7XKD - chains B and N of the 5 polymer chains in the assembly; structure by electron microscopy, 2.40 A resolution.

# Chain B
Molecule: Guanine nucleotide-binding protein G(I)/G(S)/G(T) subunit beta-1
From: Homo sapiens
Reference sequence: P62873 (GBB1_HUMAN); residue numbers follow UniProt; this construct covers 2-340
Amino-acid sequence (358 residues; each row starts with the number of its first residue; numbers below 1 keep their minus sign (Met-17 is residue -17)):
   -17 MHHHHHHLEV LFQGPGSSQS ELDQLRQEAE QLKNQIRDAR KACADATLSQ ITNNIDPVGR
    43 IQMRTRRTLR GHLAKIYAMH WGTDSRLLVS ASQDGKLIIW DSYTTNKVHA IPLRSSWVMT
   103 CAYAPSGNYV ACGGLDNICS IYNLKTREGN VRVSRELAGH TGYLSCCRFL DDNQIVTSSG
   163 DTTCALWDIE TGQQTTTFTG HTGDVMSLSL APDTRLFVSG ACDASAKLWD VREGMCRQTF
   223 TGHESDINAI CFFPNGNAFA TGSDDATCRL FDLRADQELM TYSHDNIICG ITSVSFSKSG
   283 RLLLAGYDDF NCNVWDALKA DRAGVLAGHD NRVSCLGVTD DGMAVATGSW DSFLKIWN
Disordered / not traced: -17 to 2
Sequence notes: initiating methionine (-17); expression tag (-16 to 1)
Swiss-Prot annotation at these positions:
  - modified residue: Ser2 (N-acetylserine), His266 (Phosphohistidine)
  - natural variant: Leu30 (L30F: In MRD42; uncertain significance), Arg52 (R52G: In MRD42), Gly64 (G64V: In MRD42), Asp76 (D76E: In MRD42; D76G: In MRD42), Gly77 (G77S: In MRD42), Lys78 (K78R: In MRD42), Ile80 (I80N: In MRD42; I80T: In MRD42), His91 (H91R: In MRD42; uncertain significance), Ala92 (A92T: In MRD42), Pro94 (P94S: In MRD42), Leu95 (L95P: In MRD42), Arg96 (R96L: In MRD42), 5 further natural variant entries in UniProt

# Chain N
Molecule: NB35
From: Camelus bactrianus
Amino-acid sequence (128 residues; row label = number of the first residue in the row):
     1 QVQLQESGGG LVQPGGSLRL SCAASGFTFS NYKMNWVRQA PGKGLEWVSD ISQSGASISY
    61 TGSVKGRFTI SRDNAKNTLY LQMNSLKPED TAVYYCARCP APFTRDCFDV TSTTYAYRGQ
   121 GTQVTVSS
Disulfides: Cys22-Cys96, Cys99-Cys107

# How chain B and chain N interact
Pairs across the interface - 20 pairs, chain B then chain N:
  Arg8(B) - Gln120(N)  hydrogen bond
  Lys15(B) - Gln1(N)
  Thr184(B) - Ala116(N)
  Cys204(B) - Tyr117(N)  hydrogen bond (backbone-side chain)
  Asp205(B) - Ala116(N)
  Asp205(B) - Tyr117(N)
  Ala206(B) - Tyr117(N)
  Thr223(B) - Gln1(N)
  Glu226(B) - Val2(N)
  Glu226(B) - Gly26(N)
  Glu226(B) - Phe27(N)
  Glu226(B) - Thr28(N)
  Glu226(B) - Tyr32(N)  hydrogen bond
  Glu226(B) - Arg98(N)  hydrogen bond (backbone-side chain)
  Glu226(B) - Tyr117(N)
  Ser227(B) - Pro100(N)  hydrogen bond (side chain-backbone)
  Ser227(B) - Tyr117(N)
  Asp228(B) - Tyr117(N)  hydrogen bond
  Asp247(B) - Tyr32(N)
  Ile270(B) - Phe103(N)  hydrophobic
Also at the interface, not in a pair above, chain B (14 interface residues in all): His225, Asp246
Also at the interface, not in a pair above, chain N (14 interface residues in all): Ala101, Pro102

# In short
The chain B/chain N interface involves 14 residues from each chain; the contacts include 6 hydrogen bonds.
Polar contacts include Arg8(B)-Gln120(N), Cys204(B)-Tyr117(N) and Glu226(B)-Tyr32(N).
Chain B is Guanine nucleotide-binding protein G(I)/G(S)/G(T) subunit beta-1 (Homo sapiens) and chain N is NB35
(Camelus bactrianus); the structure, Cryo-EM structure of DHEA-ADGRG2-BT-Gs complex, was determined by
electron microscopy (same publication as 7XKE and 7XKF).
